PDB entry 3FBD | X-ray diffraction, 2.90 A resolution | chains A and C of the 3 polymer chains in the assembly

# Chain A
Name: Colicin-E7
Organism: Escherichia coli
Notes: EC 3.1.-.-; fragment: nuclease domain
UniProtKB: Q47112 (CEA7_ECOLX); numbering as in UniProt (aligned over 445-576)
Amino-acid sequence (132 residues; numbered 445 to 576; the number before each row is that of its first residue):
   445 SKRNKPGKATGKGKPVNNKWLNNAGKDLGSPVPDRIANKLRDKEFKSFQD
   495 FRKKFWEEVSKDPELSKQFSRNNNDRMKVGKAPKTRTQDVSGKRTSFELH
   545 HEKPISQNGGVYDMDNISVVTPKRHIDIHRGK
Differences from the reference sequence: engineered mutation Gln-493 (Asp in Q47112)
UniProt features mapped onto this chain:
  - binding site (Zn(2+)): His-544, His-569, His-573

# Chain C
Molecule: 18-nt DNA strand
Sequence (18 nucleotides; numbered 19 to 36; the number before each row is that of its first residue):
    19 GGAATTCGATCGAATTCC

# Chain A / chain C interface
Residue-residue contacts (13; chain A residue first):
  Lys-490(A) / DA21(C)  phosphate contact
  Lys-490(A) / DA22(C)  phosphate contact
  Gln-493(A) / DT23(C)  hydrogen bond to the base
  Ser-535(A) / DT28(C)  sugar contact
  Gly-536(A) / DT28(C)  phosphate contact
  Lys-537(A) / DA27(C)  phosphate contact
  Lys-537(A) / DT28(C)  hydrogen bond to the phosphate
  Arg-538(A) / DT28(C)  hydrogen bond to the base
  Ile-570(A) / DT28(C)  phosphate contact
  Ile-570(A) / DC29(C)  sugar contact
  Arg-574(A) / DC29(C)  hydrogen bond to the phosphate
  Arg-574(A) / DG30(C)  salt bridge to the phosphate
  Lys-576(A) / DG30(C)  salt bridge to the phosphate
Other interface residues (no listed pair), chain A (10 interface residues in all): Asp-494

# Overview
10 residues of chain A and 7 residues of chain C are in contact; the contacts include 4 hydrogen bonds and 2
salt bridges. Polar contacts include Gln-493(A)/DT23(C), Arg-538(A)/DT28(C) and Lys-537(A)/DT28(C). UniProt
lists 3 Zn2+-binding residues on chain A.
Here chain A is Colicin-E7 (Escherichia coli) and chain C is an 18-nt DNA strand. Entry 3FBD (Crystal
structure of the nuclease domain of COLE7(D493Q mutant) in complex with an 18-BP duplex DNA) was determined by
X-ray diffraction.
